7Z3I - chain A; structure by X-ray diffraction, 1.82 A resolution.

== Chain A ==
Name: AcoP
From: Acidithiobacillus ferrooxidans
Reference sequence: A0A2W1KFF4 (A0A2W1KFF4_ACIFR); residues 35-183 here = UniProt positions 35-183
Sequence (171 residues; numbered 13 to 183; the number before each row is that of its first residue):
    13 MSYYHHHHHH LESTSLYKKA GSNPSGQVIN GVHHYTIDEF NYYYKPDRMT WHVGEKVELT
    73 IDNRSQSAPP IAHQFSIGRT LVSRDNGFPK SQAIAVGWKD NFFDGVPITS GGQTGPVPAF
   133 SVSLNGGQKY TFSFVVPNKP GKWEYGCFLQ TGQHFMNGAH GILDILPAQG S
Disordered / not traced: 13-42, 182-183
Differences from the reference sequence: initiating methionine (13); expression tag (14-34); conflict A171 (Met in A0A2W1KFF4)
Bound ions: Cu ion: H85, C159, H166 (together with acetate ion)
What the authors report for this chain:
  - Cu ion coordination: H85, C159, H166

== Overview ==
The Cu ion site is built by H85, C159 and H166. From the paper: Cu ion coordination by H85, C159 and H166.
Chain A is AcoP (Acidithiobacillus ferrooxidans); the structure, Crystal structure of the cupredoxin AcoP from
Acidithiobacillus ferrooxidans, M171A mutant, was determined by X-ray diffraction (same publication as 7Z3B,
7Z3F and 7Z3G).
